PDB entry 3AZM | X-ray diffraction, 2.89 A resolution | chains B and J of the 10 polymer chains in the assembly

[Chain B]
Molecule: Histone H4
Source organism: Homo sapiens
UniProt: P62805 (H4_HUMAN); residues 0-102 here correspond to UniProt positions 1-103 (UniProt number = residue number + 1)
Amino-acid sequence (106 residues; numbered -3 to 102; the number before each row is that of its first residue; numbers below 1 keep their minus sign (Gly-3 is residue -3)):
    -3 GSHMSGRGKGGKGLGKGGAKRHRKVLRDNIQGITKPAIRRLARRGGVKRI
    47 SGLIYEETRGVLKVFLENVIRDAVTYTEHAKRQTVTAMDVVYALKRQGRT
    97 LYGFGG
Not modelled in the structure: -3 to 24, 102
Construct notes: expression tag (-3 to -1); engineered mutation Gln79 (Lys80 in P62805)
Curated features (UniProtKB/Swiss-Prot):
  - DNA-binding region: Lys16 to Lys20
  - modified residue: Ser1 (N-acetylserine), Arg3 (Asymmetric dimethylarginine), Lys5 (N6-(2-hydroxyisobutyryl)lysine), Lys8 (N6-(2-hydroxyisobutyryl)lysine), Lys12 (N6-(2-hydroxyisobutyryl)lysine), Lys16 (N6-(2-hydroxyisobutyryl)lysine), Lys20 (N6,N6,N6-trimethyllysine), Lys31 (N6-(2-hydroxyisobutyryl)lysine), Lys44 (N6-(2-hydroxyisobutyryl)lysine), Ser47 (Phosphoserine), Tyr51 (Phosphotyrosine), Lys59 (N6-(2-hydroxyisobutyryl)lysine), Lys77 (N6-(2-hydroxyisobutyryl)lysine), Thr80 (Phosphothreonine), Tyr88 (Phosphotyrosine), Lys91 (N6-(2-hydroxyisobutyryl)lysine)
  - cross-link (Glycyl lysine isopeptide (Lys-Gly)): Lys12 (interchain with G-Cter in SUMO2), Lys20 (interchain with G-Cter in SUMO2), Lys31 (interchain with G-Cter in SUMO2), Lys59 (interchain with G-Cter in SUMO2), Lys91 (interchain with G-Cter in SUMO2)

[Chain J]
Molecule: 146-nt DNA strand
Sequence (146 nucleotides; row label = number of the first residue in the row):
   147 ATCAATATCCACCTGCAGATTCTACCAAAAGTGTATTTGGAAACTGCTCC
   197 ATCAAAAGGCATGTTCAGCTGAATTCAGCTGAACATGCCTTTTGATGGAG
   247 CAGTTTCCAAATACACTTTTGGTAGAATCTGCAGGTGGATATTGAT
Not modelled in the structure: 147
Bound ions: Mn2+ site 1 near DG217 (its only coordinating residue here); Mn2+ site 2 near DG280 (its only coordinating residue here)

[Interface between chain B and chain J]
Residue-residue contacts (14):
  Arg35(B) - DA228(J)  salt bridge to the phosphate
  Arg45(B) - DT226(J)  base contact
  Arg45(B) - DG227(J)  sugar contact
  Arg45(B) - DA228(J)  phosphate contact
  Ile46(B) - DG227(J)  sugar contact
  Ile46(B) - DA228(J)  hydrogen bond to the phosphate
  Ser47(B) - DG227(J)  hydrogen bond to the phosphate
  Gly48(B) - DG227(J)  hydrogen bond to the phosphate
  Arg78(B) - DA248(J)  phosphate contact
  Arg78(B) - DG249(J)  salt bridge to the phosphate
  Gln79(B) - DC247(J)  phosphate contact
  Gln79(B) - DA248(J)  hydrogen bond to the phosphate
  Thr80(B) - DC247(J)  hydrogen bond to the phosphate
  Thr80(B) - DA248(J)  hydrogen bond to the phosphate
Interface residues without a listed pair, chain B (11 interface residues in all): Arg39, Lys44, Tyr51
Interface residues without a listed pair, chain J (7 interface residues in all): DA229

[Overview]
11 residues of chain B and 7 residues of chain J are in contact, with 6 hydrogen bonds and 2 salt bridges.
Polar contacts include Ile46(B)-DA228(J), Ser47(B)-DG227(J) and Gly48(B)-DG227(J). Curated annotation
(UniProt) lists a DNA-binding region on chain B.
Here chain B is Histone H4 (Homo sapiens) and chain J is a 146-nt DNA strand. Entry 3AZM (Crystal Structure of
Human Nucleosome Core Particle Containing H4K79Q mutation) was determined by X-ray diffraction (same
publication as 3AYW, 3AZE, 3AZF, 3AZG, 3AZH, 3AZJ and 3 further entries).
